9CZQ - chains B and E of the 8 polymer chains in the assembly; structure by electron microscopy, 2.88 A resolution.

Chain B:
Protein: Isoform 5 of Calcium-activated potassium channel subunit alpha-1
Organism: Homo sapiens
UniProt: Q12791 (KCMA1_HUMAN), isoform Q12791-5; residues 1-1056 here correspond to UniProt positions 66-1121 (UniProt number = residue number + 65)
Amino-acid sequence (1056 residues; numbered 1 to 1056; the number before each row is that of its first residue):
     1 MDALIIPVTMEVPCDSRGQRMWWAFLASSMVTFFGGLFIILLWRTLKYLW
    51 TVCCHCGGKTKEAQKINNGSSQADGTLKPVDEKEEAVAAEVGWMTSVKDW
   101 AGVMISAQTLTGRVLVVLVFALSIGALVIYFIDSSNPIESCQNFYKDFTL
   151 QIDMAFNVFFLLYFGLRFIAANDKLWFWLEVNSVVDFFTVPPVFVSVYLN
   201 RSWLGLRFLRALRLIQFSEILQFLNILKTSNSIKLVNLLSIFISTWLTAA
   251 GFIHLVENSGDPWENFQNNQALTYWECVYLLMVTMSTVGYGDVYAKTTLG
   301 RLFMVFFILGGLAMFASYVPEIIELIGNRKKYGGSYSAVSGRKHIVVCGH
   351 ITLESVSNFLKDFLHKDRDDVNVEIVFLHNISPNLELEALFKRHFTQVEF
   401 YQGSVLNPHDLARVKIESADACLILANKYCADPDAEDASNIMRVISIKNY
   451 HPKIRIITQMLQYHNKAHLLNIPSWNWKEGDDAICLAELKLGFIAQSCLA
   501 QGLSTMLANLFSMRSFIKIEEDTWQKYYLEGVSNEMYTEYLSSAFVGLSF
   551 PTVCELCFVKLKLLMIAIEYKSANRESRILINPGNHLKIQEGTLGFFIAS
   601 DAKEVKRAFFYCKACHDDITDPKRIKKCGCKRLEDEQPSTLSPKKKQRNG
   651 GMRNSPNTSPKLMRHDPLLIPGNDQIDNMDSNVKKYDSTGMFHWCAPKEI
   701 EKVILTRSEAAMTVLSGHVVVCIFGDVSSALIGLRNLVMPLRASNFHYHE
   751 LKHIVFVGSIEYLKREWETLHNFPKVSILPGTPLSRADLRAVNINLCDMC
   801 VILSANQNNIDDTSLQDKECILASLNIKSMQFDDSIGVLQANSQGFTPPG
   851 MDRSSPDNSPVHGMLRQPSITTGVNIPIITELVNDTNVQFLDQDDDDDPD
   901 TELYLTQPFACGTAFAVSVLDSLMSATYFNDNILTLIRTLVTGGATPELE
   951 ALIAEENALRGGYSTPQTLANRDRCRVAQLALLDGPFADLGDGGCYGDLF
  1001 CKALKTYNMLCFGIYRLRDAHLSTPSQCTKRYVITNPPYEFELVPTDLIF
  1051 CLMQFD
Unresolved in the structure: 1-18, 55-90, 570-576, 616-680, 834-870
Bound ions: K+ site 1: Thr287 (shared with 1 residue of chain A; 1 residue of chain C; 1 residue of chain D); K+ site 2: Thr287, Val288 (shared with 2 residues of chain A; 2 residues of chain C; 2 residues of chain D); K+ site 3: Val288, Gly289 (shared with 2 residues of chain A; 2 residues of chain C; 2 residues of chain D); K+ site 4: Gly289, Tyr290 (shared with 2 residues of chain A; 2 residues of chain C; 2 residues of chain D); Ca2+ site 1: Asp367, Arg514, Ser533, Glu535, Ser600; Mg2+: Glu374, Glu399; Ca2+ site 2: Asn449 (shared with 4 residues of chain C); Ca2+ site 3: Gln889, Asp892, Asp895, Asp897 (shared with 1 residue of chain A)
UniProt features mapped onto this chain:
  - region: Leu491 to Phe511 (Segment S7), Leu548 to Ile568 (Segment S8), Cys612 to His616 (Heme-binding motif)
  - motif: Thr287 to Tyr290 (Selectivity for potassium)
  - binding site (Mg(2+)): Glu374, Gln397, Glu399
  - lipidation (S-palmitoyl cysteine): Cys53, Cys54, Cys56

Chain E:
Protein: Large-conductance Ca2+-activated K+ channel beta2 subunit, Calcium-activated potassium channel subunit beta-4
Organism: Homo sapiens
Notes: fragment: N-terminal 45 residues of kcnmb2 ligated to kcnmb4 (devoid of N terminal first 15 residues)
UniProt: chimeric construct of B5BNX0, Q86W47: residues 2-44 from B5BNX0 (B5BNX0_HUMAN) positions 2-44 (same numbers); residues 45-240 from Q86W47 positions 15-210 (UniProt number = residue number - 30)
Amino-acid sequence (239 residues; row label = number of the first residue in the row):
     2 FIWTSGRTSSSYRHDEKRNIYQKIRDHDLLDKRKTVTALKAGEDKSIRLG
    52 LFLIISGVVSLFIFGFCWLSPALQDLQATEANCTVLSVQQIGEVFECTFT
   102 CGADCRGTSQYPCVQVYVNNSESNSRALLHSDEHQLLTNPKCSYIPPCKR
   152 ENQKNLESVMNWQQYWKDEIGSQPFTCYFNQHQRPDDVLLHRTHDEIVLL
   202 HCFLWPLVTFVVGVLIVVLTICAKSLAVKAEAMKKRKFS
Unresolved in the structure: 14-33, 236-240
Disulfides: Cys84-Cys178, Cys98-Cys149, Cys114-Cys143
UniProt features mapped onto this chain:
  - glycosylation (N-linked (GlcNAc...) asparagine): Asn83, Asn120
Reported in the primary citation:
  - contacts within the chain: Cys102-Cys106 (disulfide)

Chain B / chain E interface:
Contacting residue pairs - 12 pairs, chain B then chain E:
  Phe131(B) with Phe67(E), hydrophobic
  Ile132(B) with Phe67(E)
  Ser135(B) with Leu70(E)
  Ser286(B) with Ile3(E)
  Leu312(B) with Trp4(E), hydrophobic
  Ala313(B) with Trp4(E)
  Phe315(B) with Ile3(E), hydrophobic
  Ala316(B) with Trp4(E), hydrophobic
  Ser317(B) with Tyr13(E)
  Ser335(B) with Thr38(E); Ala39(E)
  Lys415(B) with Thr38(E)
Also at the interface, not in a pair above, chain B (16 interface residues in all): Val128, Trp275, Thr287, Ser337, Arg413
Also at the interface, not in a pair above, chain E (11 interface residues in all): Lys35, Val37, Phe63, Ser71
The authors on this interface:
  - interface residues, chain B: Leu312(B) (from molecular simulation)

In short:
16 residues of chain B face 11 of chain E across their interface. Thr287(B) and Val288(B) coordinate K+ site
2. The K+ site 3 is built by Val288(B) and Gly289(B). From UniProt: 3 Mg2+-binding residues on chain B. The
paper reports the interface residue Leu312(B); contacts within the chain involving Cys84(E), Cys178(E) and
Cys98(E) among others.
Here chain B is Isoform 5 of Calcium-activated potassium channel subunit alpha-1 and chain E is
Large-conductance Ca2+-activated K+ channel beta2 subunit, Calcium-activated potassium channel subunit beta-4,
both from Homo sapiens. Entry 9CZQ (Ca2+ bound open-inactivated hSlo1 + beta2N-beta4 channel in detergent) was
determined by electron microscopy (same publication as 9CZH, 9CZJ, 9CZK, 9CZM, 9CZO, 9D18 and 9D19).
